PDB entry 6CAN | X-ray diffraction, 2.20 A resolution | chain A

[Chain A]
Name: Prolyl endopeptidase
Organism: Pyrococcus furiosus
UniProt: Q51714 (Q51714_9EURY); residues 1-616 here = UniProt positions 1-616
Sequence (616 residues; each row starts with the number of its first residue):
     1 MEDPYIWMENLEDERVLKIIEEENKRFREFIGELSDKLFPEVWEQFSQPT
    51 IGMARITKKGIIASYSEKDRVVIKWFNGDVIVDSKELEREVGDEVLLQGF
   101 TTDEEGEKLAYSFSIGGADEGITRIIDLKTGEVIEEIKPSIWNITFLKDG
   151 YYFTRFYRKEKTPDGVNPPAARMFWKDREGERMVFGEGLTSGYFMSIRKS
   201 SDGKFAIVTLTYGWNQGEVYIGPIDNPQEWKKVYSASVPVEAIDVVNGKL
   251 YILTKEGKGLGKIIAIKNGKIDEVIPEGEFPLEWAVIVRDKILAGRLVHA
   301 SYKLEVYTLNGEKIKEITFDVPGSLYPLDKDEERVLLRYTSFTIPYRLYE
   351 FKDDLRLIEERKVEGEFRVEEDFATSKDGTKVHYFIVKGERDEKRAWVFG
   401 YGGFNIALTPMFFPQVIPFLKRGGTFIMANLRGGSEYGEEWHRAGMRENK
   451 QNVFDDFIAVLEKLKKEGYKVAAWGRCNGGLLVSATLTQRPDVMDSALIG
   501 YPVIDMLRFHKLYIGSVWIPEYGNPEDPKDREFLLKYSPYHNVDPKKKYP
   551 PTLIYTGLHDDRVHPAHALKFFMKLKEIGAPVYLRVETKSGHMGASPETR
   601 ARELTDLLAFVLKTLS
Differences from the reference sequence: variant L464 (Arg in Q51714); engineered mutation C477 (Ser in Q51714)
What the authors report for this chain:
  - binding site for chloride ion: R476, R600
  - mutagenesis - S477C: abolished catalytic activity (proposed by the authors, not directly observed)
  - catalytic residues: D560, H592

[Summary]
The paper reports catalytic residues D560 and H592; S477C abolishes catalytic activity.
Chain A is Prolyl endopeptidase (Pyrococcus furiosus); the structure, Prolyl oligopeptidase mutant S477C from
Pyrococcus furiosus, was determined by X-ray diffraction, deposited together with 5T88.
